Entry 6QOZ (electron microscopy, 3.40 A resolution); this record covers chains A and E of the 9 polymer chains in the assembly.

== Chain A ==
Molecule: RNA2 polyprotein
Source organism: Cowpea mosaic virus
Reference sequence: P03599 (POL2_CPMVS); residues 1-189 here correspond to UniProt positions 834-1022 (UniProt number = residue number + 833)
Sequence (189 residues; each row starts with the number of its first residue):
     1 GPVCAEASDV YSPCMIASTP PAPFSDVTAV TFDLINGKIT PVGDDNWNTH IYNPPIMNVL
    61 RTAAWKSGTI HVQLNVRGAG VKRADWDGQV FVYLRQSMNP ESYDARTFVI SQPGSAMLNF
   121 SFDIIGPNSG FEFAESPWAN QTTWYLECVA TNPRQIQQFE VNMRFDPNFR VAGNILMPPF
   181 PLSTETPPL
Curated features (UniProtKB/Swiss-Prot):
  - site: L189 (Cleavage)

== Chain E ==
Molecule: Cowpea mosaic virus large subunit
Source organism: Cowpea mosaic virus
Reference sequence: P03599 (POL2_CPMVS); residues 1-369 here correspond to UniProt positions 460-828 (UniProt number = residue number + 459)
Sequence (369 residues; numbered 1 to 369; the number before each row is that of its first residue):
     1 MEQNLFALSL DDTSSVRGSL LDTKFAQTRV LLSKAMAGGD VLLDEYLYDV VNGQDFRATV
    61 AFLRTHVITG KIKVTATTNI SDNSGCCLML AINSGVRGKY STDVYTICSQ DSMTWNPGCK
   121 KNFSFTFNPN PCGDSWSAEM ISRSRVRMTV ICVSGWTLSP TTDVIAKLDW SIVNEKCEPT
   181 IYHLADCQNW LPLNRWMGKL TFPQGVTSEV RRMPLSIGGG AGATQAFLAN MPNSWISMWR
   241 YFRGELHFEV TKMSSPYIKA TVTFLIAFGN LSDAFGFYES FPHRIVQFAE VEEKCTLVFS
   301 QQEFVTAWST QVNPRTTLEA DGCPYLYAII HDSTTGTISG DFNLGVKLVG IKDFCGIGSN
   361 PGIDGSRLL
Unresolved in the structure: 369
Curated features (UniProtKB/Swiss-Prot):
  - site (Interaction with the viral RNA): R17, N174, W190
  - modified residue: M1 (N-acetylmethionine)

== How chain A and chain E interact ==
Pairs across the interface - 38 pairs, chain A then chain E:
  Q96(A) - P361(E)
  N99(A) - N313(E)
  N99(A) - R315(E)
  P100(A) - R315(E)
  E101(A) - N313(E)
  E101(A) - R315(E)  salt bridge
  E101(A) - I363(E)
  E101(A) - D364(E)
  S102(A) - G362(E)
  S102(A) - I363(E)
  Y103(A) - P361(E)
  Y103(A) - G362(E)  hydrogen bond (backbone-backbone)
  Y103(A) - D364(E)  hydrogen bond
  I125(A) - Y241(E)
  I125(A) - I357(E)  hydrophobic
  I125(A) - G358(E)
  G126(A) - Y241(E)
  G126(A) - I357(E)
  P127(A) - Y241(E)
  P127(A) - A307(E)
  N128(A) - T306(E)
  E132(A) - Y241(E)  hydrogen bond
  P137(A) - G322(E)
  W138(A) - F268(E)  hydrophobic
  W138(A) - T306(E)  hydrogen bond
  W138(A) - G322(E)
  A139(A) - A307(E)
  A139(A) - W308(E)  hydrophobic
  A139(A) - S309(E)  hydrogen bond (backbone-side chain)
  A139(A) - G322(E)  hydrogen bond (backbone-backbone)
  N140(A) - R240(E)  hydrogen bond (backbone-side chain)
  N140(A) - V312(E)
  N140(A) - D321(E)
  N140(A) - G322(E)
  N140(A) - C323(E)
  Q141(A) - Y241(E)
  T142(A) - R240(E)  hydrogen bond
  T142(A) - Y241(E)
Interface residues without a listed pair, chain A (19 interface residues in all): D104, A105
Interface residues without a listed pair, chain E (23 interface residues in all): V305, P314, T316, A320

== Summary ==
19 residues of chain A face 23 of chain E across their interface; the contacts include 8 hydrogen bonds and 1
salt bridge. Polar pairs include E101(A)-R315(E), Y103(A)-D364(E) and E132(A)-Y241(E).
Here chain A is RNA2 polyprotein and chain E is Cowpea mosaic virus large subunit, both from Cowpea mosaic
virus. Entry 6QOZ (CryoEM reconstruction of Cowpea Mosaic Virus (CPMV) bound to an Affimer reagent) was
determined by electron microscopy.
